PDB entry 9FWV | electron microscopy, 3.50 A resolution | chains H and O of the 20 polymer chains in the assembly

== Chain H ==
Protein: Ribulose bisphosphate carboxylase large chain
Organism: Synechococcus elongatus PCC 7942
Notes: EC 4.1.1.39
Reference sequence: Q31NB3 (RBL_SYNE7); residues 20-461 here correspond to UniProt positions 17-458 (UniProt number = residue number - 3)
Sequence (442 residues; numbered 20 to 461; the number before each row is that of its first residue):
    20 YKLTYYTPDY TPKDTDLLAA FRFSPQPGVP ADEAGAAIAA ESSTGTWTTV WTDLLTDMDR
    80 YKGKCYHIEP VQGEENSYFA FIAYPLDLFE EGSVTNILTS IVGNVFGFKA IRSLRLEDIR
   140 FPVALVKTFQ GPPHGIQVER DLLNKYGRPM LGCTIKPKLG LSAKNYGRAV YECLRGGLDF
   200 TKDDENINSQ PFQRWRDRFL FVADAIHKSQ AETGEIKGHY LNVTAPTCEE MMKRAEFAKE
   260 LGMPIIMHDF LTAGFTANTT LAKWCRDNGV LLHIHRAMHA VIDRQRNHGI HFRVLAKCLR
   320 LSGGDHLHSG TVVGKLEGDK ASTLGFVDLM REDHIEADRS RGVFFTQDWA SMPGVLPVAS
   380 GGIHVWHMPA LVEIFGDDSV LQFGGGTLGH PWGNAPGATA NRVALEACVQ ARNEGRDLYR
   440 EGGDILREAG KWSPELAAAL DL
Not modelled in the structure: 66-67, 332-337, 404-411

== Chain O ==
Protein: Ribulose bisphosphate carboxylase small subunit
Organism: Synechococcus elongatus PCC 7942
Reference sequence: P04716 (RBS_SYNP6); residue numbers follow UniProt; this construct covers 8-108
Sequence (101 residues; each row starts with the number of its first residue):
     8 KERRFETFSY LPPLSDRQIA AQIEYMIEQG FHPLIEFNEH SNPEEFYWTM WKLPLFDCKS
    68 PQQVLDEVRE CRSEYGDCYI RVAGFDNIKQ CQTVSFIVHR P
Swiss-Prot annotation at these positions:
  - region: Phe12 to Leu21 (Hydrophobic)

== Interface between chain H and chain O ==
Contacting residue pairs (26):
  Gly179(H) with Gln97(O), hydrogen bond (backbone-side chain)
  Leu180(H) with Gln97(O)
  Ser181(H) with Gln97(O), hydrogen bond (backbone-side chain)
  Lys183(H) with Phe53(O), hydrogen bond (side chain-backbone); Tyr54(O)
  Asn184(H) with Phe92(O); Gln97(O)
  Gly186(H) with Tyr54(O)
  Arg187(H) with Leu41(O); Glu43(O), salt bridge; Tyr54(O); Met57(O)
  Tyr190(H) with Trp55(O); Thr56(O), hydrogen bond
  Glu191(H) with Met57(O)
  Arg194(H) with Thr56(O); Met57(O), hydrogen bond (side chain-backbone)
  Phe220(H) with Phe53(O), hydrophobic; Tyr54(O), hydrogen bond (backbone-side chain)
  Asp223(H) with Glu51(O); Tyr54(O)
  Ala224(H) with Tyr54(O)
  Lys227(H) with Glu52(O); Tyr54(O), hydrogen bond (side chain-backbone); Trp55(O), hydrogen bond (side chain-backbone); Thr56(O)
Interface residues without a listed pair, chain H (17 interface residues in all): Leu219, Val221, Asn413
Interface residues without a listed pair, chain O (13 interface residues in all): Lys59, Gln99

== Summary ==
The interface between chain H and chain O involves 17 residues on one side and 13 on the other, with 8
hydrogen bonds and 1 salt bridge. Polar pairs include Arg187(H)-Glu43(O), Gly179(H)-Gln97(O) and
Ser181(H)-Gln97(O).
Chain H is Ribulose bisphosphate carboxylase large chain and chain O is Ribulose bisphosphate carboxylase
small subunit, both from Synechococcus elongatus PCC 7942; the structure, Rubisco in native beta-carboxysomes,
was determined by electron microscopy.
